Entry 8YQU (electron microscopy, 2.85 A resolution); this record covers chains A and B of the 9 polymer chains in the assembly.

[Chain A]
Molecule: DNA-directed RNA polymerase subunit
Source organism: African swine fever virus
Notes: EC 2.7.7.6
UniProtKB: A0A3S7XUW7 (A0A3S7XUW7_ASF); residues 1-1450 here = UniProt positions 1-1450
Chain sequence (1450 residues; each row starts with the number of its first residue):
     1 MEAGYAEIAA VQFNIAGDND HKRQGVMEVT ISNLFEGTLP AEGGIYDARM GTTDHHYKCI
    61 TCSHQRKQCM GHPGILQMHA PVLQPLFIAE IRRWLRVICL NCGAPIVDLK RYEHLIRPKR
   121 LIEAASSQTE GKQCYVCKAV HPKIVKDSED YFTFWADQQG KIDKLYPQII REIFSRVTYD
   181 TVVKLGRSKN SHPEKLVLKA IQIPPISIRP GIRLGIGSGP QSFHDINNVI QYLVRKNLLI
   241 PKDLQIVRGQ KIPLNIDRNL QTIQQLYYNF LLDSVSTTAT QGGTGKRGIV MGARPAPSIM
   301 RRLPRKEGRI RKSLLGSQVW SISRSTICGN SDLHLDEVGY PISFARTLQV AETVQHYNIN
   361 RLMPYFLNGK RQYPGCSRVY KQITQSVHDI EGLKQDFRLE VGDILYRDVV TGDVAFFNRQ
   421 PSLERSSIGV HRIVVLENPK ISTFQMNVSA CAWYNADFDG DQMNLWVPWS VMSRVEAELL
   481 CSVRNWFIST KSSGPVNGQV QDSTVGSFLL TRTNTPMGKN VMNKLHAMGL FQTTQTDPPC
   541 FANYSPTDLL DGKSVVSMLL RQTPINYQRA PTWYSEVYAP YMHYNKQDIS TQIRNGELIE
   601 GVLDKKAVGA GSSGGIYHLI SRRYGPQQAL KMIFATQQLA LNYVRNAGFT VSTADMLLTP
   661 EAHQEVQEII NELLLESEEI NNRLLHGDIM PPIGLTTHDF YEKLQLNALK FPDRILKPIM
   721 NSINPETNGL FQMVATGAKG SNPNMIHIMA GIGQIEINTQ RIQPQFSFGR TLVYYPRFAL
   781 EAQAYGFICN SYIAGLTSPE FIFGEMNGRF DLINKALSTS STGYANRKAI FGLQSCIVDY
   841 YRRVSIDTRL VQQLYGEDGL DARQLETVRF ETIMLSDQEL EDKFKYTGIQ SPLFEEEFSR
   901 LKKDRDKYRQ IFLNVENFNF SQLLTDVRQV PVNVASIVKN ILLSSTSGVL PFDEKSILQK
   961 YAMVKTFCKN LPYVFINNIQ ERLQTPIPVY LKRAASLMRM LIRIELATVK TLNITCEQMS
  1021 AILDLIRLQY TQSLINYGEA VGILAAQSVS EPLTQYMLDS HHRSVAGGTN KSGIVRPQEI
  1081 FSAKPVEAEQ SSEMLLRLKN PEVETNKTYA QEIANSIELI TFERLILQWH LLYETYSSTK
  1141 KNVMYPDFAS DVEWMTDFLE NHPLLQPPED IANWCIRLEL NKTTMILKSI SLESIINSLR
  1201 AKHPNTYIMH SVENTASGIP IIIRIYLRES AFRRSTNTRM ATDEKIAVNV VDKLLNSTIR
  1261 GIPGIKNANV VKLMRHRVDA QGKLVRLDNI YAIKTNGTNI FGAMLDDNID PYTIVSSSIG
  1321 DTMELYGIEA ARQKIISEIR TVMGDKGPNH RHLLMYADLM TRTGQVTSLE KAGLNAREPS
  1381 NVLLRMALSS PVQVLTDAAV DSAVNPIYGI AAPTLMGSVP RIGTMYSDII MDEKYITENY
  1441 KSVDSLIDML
Unresolved in the structure: 1, 212-224, 276-296, 1443-1450
Bound ions: Zn2+ site 1: Cys59, Cys62, Cys69, His72; Zn2+ site 2: Cys99, Cys102, Cys134, Cys137; Mg2+: Asp457, Asp459, Asp461

[Chain B]
Molecule: DNA-directed RNA polymerase subunit beta
Source organism: African swine fever virus
Notes: EC 2.7.7.6
UniProtKB: A0A2X0RU95 (A0A2X0RU95_ASF); residue numbers follow UniProt; this construct covers 1-1242
Chain sequence (1242 residues; numbered 1 to 1242; the number before each row is that of its first residue):
     1 MEPLRPQITY GPIETVDNEE LTEADMLSFI SAAVNSTGLI GYNIKSFDDL MDNGIPQIVK
    61 QMFNVDITYK DQRDHTEIDK LRESVQIQFN FTDVNIERPQ HRNYSQGNKI NLLPNKARLC
   121 GLSYSGPVNL AAEVILTAHY SNGRQEVKRA SIPPFQVSTF PIMRGSNRCH THHLSKTAKK
   181 EIGEDPNEPG GYFIARGGEW VVDLLENIRF NTLHIHYHTM QQGNNEIIRG EFISQPGGAF
   241 ENSSQIIIRY MTTGAITIEI NSTKFSKLRI PWYLIFRMFG MTGDDSIIEQ VVFDLESNSL
   301 VNTFMIEILE KSIHVLDPIF QPVQHELNRE KIIQFLSEKV SKFVSNPSAY KSDENAVQYL
   361 NERQLTILDK ILLPHMGQTA DTRVRKLRFL GLLIHKILLV IMNVFPPTDR DSYRTKRVHG
   421 SGVSLAKAFK AIFNTSVIAP IINGFKELLK QTAFEELTQR NIIEAFSAAL SKNTASDLNR
   481 SMEQSIISGN KTIMVRQRPI VNRVSTQSLE RKNLLNTISA LRTVNTHNTT NASKQTERAD
   541 MMRRVHASYP GYICVAQSAD TGEKVGMSKQ LAITANVCTA GEVLSLKQRL LSDPAIQQLA
   601 DVSNKDIVRK GLARVFINGE WIGCCTNAFE LAQRYRMLRR EGKVVHPHTT IYWDSMVDEV
   661 EFWLDVGRLT RPLLIVDNNI EKYNQACYKA AEARKKGDKD WEKHKIPFIQ NTRFTPQMAK
   721 DILAGTLTLE DLVAQGICEF ITPEEAENCL VAFSIIELRK HKHDVTRRFT HVDVPQAILG
   781 LAALVSPYAN CTQPARVTYE TNQGRQTGGW YCFSWPYRVD MNRFFQFYNE MPLVKTIAHN
   841 YVIPNGLNTI VAYMIYGGYN QEDSVIVSQS FIDRGGFAGT FYREEKVELE SDIESFGKPD
   901 PLITKNLKPG ANYEKLVDGF VPVGTVVKKG DIIIGKVAKI RGEKDELNKY IDRSVMYGFD
   961 EPAVVDAVMR PHGPNDEIFG LMRLRYERNL NIGDKMSSRS GNKGIAALAL PTSDMPFTED
  1021 GLQPDLIVNP HSHPSRMTNG QMIETTVGLA NALQGVVTDG TAFLPINVQL LSERLAQEGL
  1081 RFNGCQKMFN GQTGEYFDAA IFIGPTYHQR LQKFVLDDRY AVASYGPTDA LTGQPLDGKR
  1141 SHGGLRLGEM EHWVLTAQGA MQTIIEKSHD DSDGCISYIC RNCGEPAIYN ASHPIYKCMN
  1201 CDVQADIGMV DSRRSSIVFQ HEMRAANVNI TSVLSPRVFQ PA
Unresolved in the structure: 1-3, 219-224, 490-503, 529-532, 941-948
Bound ions: Zn2+: Cys1180, Cys1183, Cys1198, Cys1201

[Chain A / chain B interface]
Pairs across the interface (392):
  Glu2(A) - Tyr1189(B)  hydrogen bond (backbone-side chain)
  Ala3(A) - Tyr1178(B)  hydrophobic
  Ala3(A) - Ile1207(B)
  Ala3(A) - Met1209(B)
  Gly4(A) - Ile1207(B)
  Gly4(A) - Gly1208(B)
  Gly4(A) - Met1209(B)  hydrogen bond (backbone-backbone)
  Tyr5(A) - Met1209(B)
  Tyr5(A) - Asp1211(B)
  Ala6(A) - Arg1181(B)
  Ala6(A) - Met1209(B)  hydrogen bond (backbone-backbone)
  Ala6(A) - Val1210(B)
  Ala6(A) - Leu1234(B)  hydrophobic
  Glu7(A) - Leu1234(B)
  Glu7(A) - Ser1235(B)  hydrogen bond (backbone-backbone)
  Ile8(A) - Ile1179(B)  hydrophobic
  Ile8(A) - Val1233(B)
  Ile8(A) - Leu1234(B)  hydrophobic
  Ala9(A) - Val1233(B)  hydrogen bond (backbone-backbone)
  Ala9(A) - Ser1235(B)
  Ala10(A) - Ser1232(B)
  Ala10(A) - Val1233(B)  hydrogen bond (backbone-backbone)
  Val11(A) - Thr1231(B)
  Gln12(A) - Asn1229(B)
  Gln12(A) - Ile1230(B)
  Gln12(A) - Thr1231(B)  hydrogen bond (backbone-backbone)
  Phe13(A) - Asn1229(B)
  Phe13(A) - Ile1230(B)  hydrophobic
  Asn14(A) - Val1228(B)
  Asn14(A) - Asn1229(B)  hydrogen bond (backbone-backbone)
  Ile15(A) - Asn1227(B)
  Ala16(A) - Asn1227(B)  hydrogen bond (backbone-backbone)
  Asp20(A) - Asn1229(B)
  His21(A) - Asn1227(B)
  Arg23(A) - Met1199(B)
  Gln24(A) - Glu1185(B)  hydrogen bond
  Gln24(A) - Met1199(B)
  Gln24(A) - Asn1200(B)
  Gln24(A) - Asn1229(B)  hydrogen bond
  Gly25(A) - Met1199(B)
  Val26(A) - Met1199(B)  hydrophobic
  Thr61(A) - Ile1188(B)
  Thr61(A) - Ile1195(B)
  Cys62(A) - Ile1188(B)  hydrophobic
  Cys62(A) - Asn1190(B)  hydrogen bond (backbone-side chain)
  Cys62(A) - Ile1195(B)
  Ser63(A) - Asn1190(B)  hydrogen bond
  Ser63(A) - His1193(B)  hydrogen bond
  Ser63(A) - Ile1195(B)
  His64(A) - Tyr1189(B)  hydrogen bond (side chain-backbone)
  His64(A) - Asn1190(B)
  Arg66(A) - Asp1129(B)  hydrogen bond (side chain-backbone)
  Arg66(A) - Ala1130(B)  hydrogen bond (side chain-backbone)
  Lys67(A) - Arg1214(B)  hydrogen bond (backbone-side chain)
  Cys69(A) - Arg1214(B)  hydrogen bond (backbone-side chain)
  Met70(A) - Cys1175(B)  hydrophobic
  Met70(A) - Arg1214(B)  hydrogen bond
  Met70(A) - Ile1217(B)  hydrophobic
  Met70(A) - His1221(B)
  Gly71(A) - His1221(B)
  Gln84(A) - Asn1227(B)
  Leu86(A) - Ala1226(B)
  Phe87(A) - Asn1227(B)
  Leu198(A) - Asn1227(B)
  Gln202(A) - Arg1224(B)
  Gln202(A) - Ala1225(B)
  Pro205(A) - His1221(B)
  Ser207(A) - Leu1131(B)
  Ser207(A) - Arg1214(B)
  Ile208(A) - Leu1131(B)
  Ile208(A) - Val1218(B)
  Ile208(A) - His1221(B)
  Ile208(A) - Glu1222(B)
  Tyr267(A) - Asn1227(B)  hydrogen bond
  Leu271(A) - Ala1225(B)
  Leu271(A) - Asn1227(B)
  Ile299(A) - Glu1222(B)
  Met300(A) - Glu1222(B)
  Met300(A) - Ala1226(B)  hydrophobic
  Arg302(A) - Leu1131(B)
  Arg302(A) - Glu1222(B)  salt bridge
  Leu303(A) - Glu1222(B)
  Arg309(A) - Leu1131(B)
  Arg309(A) - Thr1132(B)
  Arg309(A) - Val1218(B)
  Arg309(A) - Phe1219(B)
  Arg309(A) - Glu1222(B)  salt bridge
  Ile310(A) - Phe1219(B)  hydrophobic
  Arg311(A) - Arg1146(B)  hydrogen bond (backbone-side chain)
  Arg311(A) - Glu1149(B)  salt bridge
  Lys312(A) - Asp1137(B)  salt bridge
  Lys312(A) - Arg1146(B)  hydrogen bond (backbone-side chain)
  Ser313(A) - Thr1132(B)
  Ser313(A) - Gln1134(B)  hydrogen bond (backbone-side chain)
  Ser313(A) - Arg1213(B)  hydrogen bond (backbone-side chain)
  Ser313(A) - Ser1215(B)
  Leu314(A) - Arg1213(B)  hydrogen bond (backbone-side chain)
  Leu314(A) - Ser1215(B)
  Leu314(A) - Ser1216(B)
  Leu314(A) - Phe1219(B)  hydrophobic
  Leu315(A) - Gly1148(B)
  Leu315(A) - Glu1149(B)
  Leu315(A) - His1152(B)  hydrogen bond (backbone-side chain)
  Gly316(A) - Arg1146(B)
  Gly316(A) - Leu1147(B)
  Gly316(A) - Gly1148(B)
  Gly316(A) - Arg1213(B)
  Ser317(A) - Arg1146(B)
  Ser317(A) - Leu1147(B)  hydrogen bond (backbone-backbone)
  Ser317(A) - Ser1168(B)
  Ser317(A) - Ser1172(B)  hydrogen bond
  Ser317(A) - Arg1213(B)
  Gln318(A) - Gln1134(B)
  Gln318(A) - Pro1135(B)
  Gln318(A) - Leu1136(B)  hydrogen bond (side chain-backbone)
  Gln318(A) - Asp1137(B)
  Gln318(A) - Gly1144(B)  hydrogen bond (side chain-backbone)
  Gln318(A) - Leu1145(B)
  Gln318(A) - Arg1146(B)
  Gln318(A) - Ser1172(B)  hydrogen bond (backbone-side chain)
  Val319(A) - Gly1144(B)
  Val319(A) - Leu1145(B)  hydrogen bond (backbone-backbone)
  Val319(A) - Leu1147(B)  hydrophobic
  Val319(A) - Lys1167(B)
  Val319(A) - Asp1171(B)
  Trp320(A) - Val1122(B)  hydrophobic
  Trp320(A) - Ala1123(B)
  Trp320(A) - Ser1124(B)
  Trp320(A) - Gly1126(B)
  Trp320(A) - Pro1127(B)
  Trp320(A) - Pro1135(B)
  Trp320(A) - His1142(B)
  Trp320(A) - Gly1143(B)
  Trp320(A) - Gly1144(B)
  Trp320(A) - Lys1167(B)  hydrogen bond (backbone-side chain)
  Trp320(A) - Asp1171(B)  hydrogen bond (backbone-backbone)
  Ser321(A) - Ala1123(B)  hydrogen bond (backbone-backbone)
  Ser321(A) - Ser1124(B)
  Ser321(A) - Lys1167(B)  hydrogen bond (backbone-side chain)
  Ile322(A) - Ala1121(B)
  Ile322(A) - Val1122(B)
  Ile322(A) - Leu1145(B)  hydrophobic
  Ser323(A) - Tyr1120(B)
  Ser323(A) - Ala1121(B)
  Ser323(A) - Leu1145(B)
  Arg324(A) - Arg1119(B)
  Arg324(A) - Tyr1120(B)  hydrogen bond (backbone-backbone)
  Arg324(A) - Leu1145(B)
  Ser325(A) - Val1115(B)
  Ser325(A) - Arg1119(B)
  Thr326(A) - Val1115(B)
  Cys328(A) - Ile992(B)  hydrophobic
  Cys328(A) - Ala1007(B)  hydrophobic
  Asn330(A) - Tyr859(B)
  Ser331(A) - Gly857(B)  hydrogen bond (side chain-backbone)
  Ser331(A) - Gly858(B)
  Ser331(A) - Tyr859(B)
  Asp332(A) - Tyr859(B)  hydrogen bond
  Phe344(A) - Arg1119(B)
  Phe344(A) - Tyr1120(B)
  Phe344(A) - Ala1121(B)  hydrophobic
  Thr347(A) - Ala1121(B)
  Thr347(A) - Val1122(B)
  Arg378(A) - Ser1124(B)  hydrogen bond
  Arg378(A) - Tyr1125(B)
  Phe416(A) - Thr1163(B)
  Asn418(A) - Glu1151(B)
  Gln420(A) - Arg1146(B)
  Gln420(A) - Glu1151(B)  hydrogen bond
  Pro421(A) - Met1150(B)  hydrophobic
  Ser422(A) - Met1150(B)
  Ser422(A) - Glu1151(B)  hydrogen bond
  Ser422(A) - Val1154(B)
  Leu423(A) - Met1150(B)  hydrophobic
  Glu424(A) - Val1154(B)
  Arg425(A) - Val1154(B)
  Arg425(A) - Ala1157(B)  hydrogen bond (side chain-backbone)
  Arg425(A) - Gln1158(B)  hydrogen bond (backbone-side chain)
  Ile428(A) - Glu1151(B)
  Ile428(A) - Val1154(B)  hydrophobic
  Ile428(A) - Gln1158(B)  hydrogen bond (backbone-side chain)
  Lys440(A) - Gln869(B)
  Ile441(A) - Ile992(B)  hydrophobic
  Ser442(A) - Val1115(B)
  Ser442(A) - Leu1116(B)
  Ser442(A) - Arg1119(B)
  Thr443(A) - Ile992(B)
  Thr443(A) - Gly993(B)
  Thr443(A) - Val1115(B)
  Val448(A) - Gln861(B)
  Val448(A) - Glu862(B)
  Asp457(A) - Glu862(B)
  Phe458(A) - Gln861(B)
  Phe458(A) - Glu862(B)  hydrogen bond (backbone-backbone)
  Phe458(A) - Asp863(B)
  Phe458(A) - Ser864(B)
  Phe458(A) - Ile1005(B)
  Asp459(A) - Asp863(B)
  Asp459(A) - Lys995(B)
  Asp459(A) - Lys1003(B)
  Asp459(A) - Ile1005(B)
  Gly460(A) - Lys995(B)
  Gly460(A) - Ile1005(B)
  Gln462(A) - Asp1118(B)
  Asn464(A) - Leu1145(B)
  Trp466(A) - Leu1147(B)  hydrophobic
  Trp466(A) - Lys1167(B)
  Pro468(A) - Glu1166(B)
  Trp469(A) - Glu1166(B)  hydrogen bond (backbone-side chain)
  Trp469(A) - Asp1171(B)  hydrogen bond
  Ser470(A) - Glu1166(B)  hydrogen bond (backbone-side chain)
  Met472(A) - Gln1162(B)
  Ser473(A) - Gln1162(B)
  Ser473(A) - Thr1163(B)  hydrogen bond
  Ser473(A) - Glu1166(B)  hydrogen bond
  Glu476(A) - Gly1159(B)
  Glu476(A) - Ala1160(B)
  Glu476(A) - Met1161(B)  hydrogen bond (side chain-backbone)
  Glu476(A) - Gln1162(B)  hydrogen bond (side chain-backbone)
  Glu476(A) - Thr1163(B)
  Cys481(A) - Gln1158(B)  hydrogen bond
  Cys481(A) - Ala1160(B)  hydrophobic
  Trp486(A) - Gln1158(B)
  Val500(A) - Gln861(B)
  Gln501(A) - Glu862(B)  hydrogen bond
  Gln501(A) - His1031(B)  hydrogen bond (backbone-side chain)
  Asp502(A) - Ile855(B)
  Asp502(A) - Gln861(B)
  Asp502(A) - Asn1029(B)
  Asp502(A) - His1031(B)  salt bridge
  Val505(A) - His1031(B)
  His526(A) - Glu1095(B)  salt bridge
  Gln637(A) - Gln861(B)
  Leu641(A) - Gly857(B)
  Leu641(A) - Gly858(B)
  Val644(A) - Ile855(B)  hydrophobic
  Val644(A) - Phe1097(B)
  Arg645(A) - Gly857(B)
  Arg645(A) - Asn1090(B)  hydrogen bond (backbone-side chain)
  Arg645(A) - Gln1092(B)
  Arg645(A) - Phe1097(B)
  Asn646(A) - Glu1095(B)  hydrogen bond
  Asn646(A) - Tyr1096(B)
  Asn646(A) - Phe1097(B)
  Asn646(A) - Asp1098(B)  hydrogen bond (backbone-backbone)
  Ala647(A) - Asp1098(B)  hydrogen bond (backbone-backbone)
  Ala647(A) - Ala1099(B)
  Gly648(A) - Phe1097(B)
  Phe649(A) - Tyr853(B)
  Phe649(A) - Met854(B)
  Phe649(A) - Ile855(B)  hydrogen bond (backbone-backbone)
  Phe649(A) - Pro1030(B)  hydrophobic
  Phe649(A) - His1031(B)
  Thr650(A) - Tyr853(B)  hydrogen bond (side chain-backbone)
  Thr650(A) - Ala1100(B)
  Thr650(A) - Ile1101(B)
  Thr650(A) - Phe1102(B)  hydrogen bond (side chain-backbone)
  Val651(A) - Tyr853(B)
  Val651(A) - Pro1030(B)  hydrophobic
  Val651(A) - Met1042(B)
  Val651(A) - Phe1102(B)
  Ser652(A) - Met1042(B)
  Ser652(A) - Asn1083(B)
  Ser652(A) - Cys1085(B)
  Ser652(A) - Phe1102(B)
  Thr653(A) - Met1042(B)  hydrogen bond (side chain-backbone)
  Thr653(A) - Thr1046(B)  hydrogen bond
  Thr653(A) - Val1068(B)
  Thr653(A) - Phe1102(B)
  Ala654(A) - Asn1083(B)
  Met656(A) - His1033(B)
  Met656(A) - Asn1039(B)  hydrogen bond
  Met656(A) - Met1042(B)  hydrophobic
  Leu657(A) - Val1068(B)  hydrophobic
  Leu657(A) - Gln1069(B)
  Leu730(A) - Pro1034(B)  hydrophobic
  Met733(A) - Pro1030(B)
  Met733(A) - His1031(B)
  Met733(A) - Pro1034(B)  hydrophobic
  Ala738(A) - His1031(B)
  Lys739(A) - His1031(B)
  Lys739(A) - Pro1034(B)
  Lys739(A) - Ser1035(B)
  Asn744(A) - Pro1034(B)
  Asn744(A) - Met1037(B)
  His747(A) - Met1037(B)
  Ile748(A) - His1033(B)
  Ile748(A) - Met1037(B)  hydrophobic
  Ile748(A) - Asn1039(B)
  Gln765(A) - His546(B)
  Phe766(A) - Ala547(B)
  Phe766(A) - Ala746(B)
  Ser767(A) - Glu747(B)
  Arg770(A) - Ala746(B)
  Arg770(A) - Glu747(B)
  Arg770(A) - Cys749(B)  hydrogen bond (side chain-backbone)
  Arg770(A) - Leu750(B)
  Thr771(A) - Ala547(B)
  Leu772(A) - Ala547(B)
  Leu772(A) - Pro550(B)  hydrophobic
  Val773(A) - Ala746(B)
  Val773(A) - Cys749(B)
  Val773(A) - Leu750(B)
  Val773(A) - Val751(B)  hydrogen bond (backbone-backbone)
  Tyr774(A) - Leu750(B)
  Tyr774(A) - Val751(B)
  Tyr774(A) - Phe753(B)  hydrophobic
  Tyr774(A) - Asp773(B)  hydrogen bond
  Tyr774(A) - Ile778(B)
  Tyr775(A) - Leu750(B)
  Pro776(A) - Leu750(B)
  Pro776(A) - Arg767(B)
  Glu781(A) - Arg767(B)  salt bridge
  Tyr792(A) - Cys791(B)
  Tyr792(A) - Thr792(B)
  Tyr792(A) - Gln793(B)
  Tyr792(A) - Pro794(B)
  Tyr792(A) - Met1037(B)  hydrophobic
  Tyr792(A) - Asn1039(B)
  Ile793(A) - Val1068(B)
  Gly795(A) - Cys791(B)
  Leu796(A) - Asn790(B)  hydrogen bond (backbone-side chain)
  Leu796(A) - Phe1063(B)
  Thr797(A) - Phe753(B)
  Thr797(A) - Phe1063(B)
  Ser798(A) - Pro775(B)
  Pro799(A) - Phe753(B)
  Phe801(A) - Leu779(B)  hydrophobic
  Phe801(A) - Ala789(B)
  Phe801(A) - Val797(B)  hydrophobic
  Phe801(A) - Phe1063(B)  hydrophobic
  Ile802(A) - Pro550(B)  hydrophobic
  Ile802(A) - Ile778(B)  hydrophobic
  Gly804(A) - Pro794(B)
  Glu805(A) - Val545(B)
  Glu805(A) - Val555(B)
  Glu805(A) - Ala556(B)
  Glu805(A) - Pro794(B)
  Glu805(A) - Thr798(B)
  Met806(A) - Val545(B)  hydrophobic
  Arg809(A) - Arg543(B)  hydrogen bond (side chain-backbone)
  Arg809(A) - Arg544(B)
  Arg809(A) - Val545(B)
  Arg809(A) - Val555(B)  hydrogen bond (side chain-backbone)
  Arg809(A) - Ala556(B)
  Arg809(A) - Ser558(B)
  Arg809(A) - Gly566(B)
  Phe810(A) - Arg544(B)
  Leu812(A) - Val565(B)  hydrophobic
  Leu812(A) - Thr798(B)
  Leu812(A) - Tyr799(B)
  Ile813(A) - Asp540(B)
  Ile813(A) - Arg543(B)
  Ile813(A) - Arg544(B)
  Ala816(A) - Gly562(B)
  Asn826(A) - Met1150(B)
  Arg827(A) - Glu1149(B)  salt bridge
  Arg827(A) - Trp1153(B)
  Ile830(A) - Trp1153(B)  hydrophobic
  Phe831(A) - Glu1149(B)
  Phe831(A) - Trp1153(B)  hydrophobic
  Ile1043(A) - Trp1153(B)
  Ile1043(A) - Thr1156(B)
  Ile1043(A) - Ala1157(B)  hydrophobic
  Leu1044(A) - Ala1157(B)  hydrophobic
  Gln1047(A) - Trp1153(B)
  Gln1047(A) - Val1154(B)
  Gln1047(A) - Ala1157(B)
  Met1386(A) - Phe1219(B)  hydrophobic
  Leu1395(A) - Met1223(B)  hydrophobic
  Leu1395(A) - Val1228(B)  hydrophobic
  Ile1410(A) - Thr1156(B)
  Leu1415(A) - Ser1216(B)  hydrogen bond (backbone-side chain)
  Leu1415(A) - Phe1219(B)
  Met1416(A) - Ser1212(B)
  Met1416(A) - Ser1216(B)  hydrogen bond (backbone-side chain)
  Met1416(A) - Gln1220(B)
  Gly1417(A) - His1169(B)  hydrogen bond (backbone-side chain)
  Gly1417(A) - Asp1211(B)
  Gly1417(A) - Ser1212(B)
  Gly1417(A) - Arg1213(B)
  Gly1417(A) - Ser1216(B)  hydrogen bond (backbone-side chain)
  Ser1418(A) - Asp1211(B)
  Val1419(A) - Ile1165(B)  hydrophobic
  Val1419(A) - His1169(B)
  Pro1420(A) - Met1161(B)
  Ile1422(A) - Thr1156(B)
  Ile1422(A) - Met1161(B)
  Thr1424(A) - Gly1159(B)
  Thr1424(A) - Met1161(B)
  Met1425(A) - Met1161(B)  hydrophobic
  Met1425(A) - Gln1162(B)
Interface residues without a listed pair, chain A (197 interface residues in all): His72, Pro85, Pro204, Pro210, Ile327, Gly329, Ser343, Leu348, Ser426, Gln445, Cys451, Ala456, Leu480, Leu658, Pro660, Phe768, Arg777, Gly808, Leu817, Glu1039, Ala1040, Asp1147, Leu1383, Ala1399, Gly1423
Interface residues without a listed pair, chain B (188 interface residues in all): Asn298, Asp409, Ser548, Gln557, Asp560, Ser655, Met656, Arg671, Ala752, Ala795, Asn860, Gly1004, Ala1006, Ile1043, Ser1072, Phe1082, Thr1128, Gly1138, Leu1155, Ile1164, Asp1170, Ile1176, Ser1192, Tyr1196

[Summary]
Chain A and chain B form an interface of 197 and 188 residues respectively; the contacts include 77 hydrogen
bonds and 8 salt bridges. Among the polar pairs are Arg302(A)-Glu1222(B), Arg309(A)-Glu1222(B) and
Arg311(A)-Glu1149(B). Cys59(A), Cys62(A), Cys69(A) and His72(A) coordinate Zn2+ site 1.
Chain A is DNA-directed RNA polymerase subunit and chain B is DNA-directed RNA polymerase subunit beta, both
from African swine fever virus; the structure, African swine fever virus RNA Polymerase-M1249L complex1, was
determined by electron microscopy (same publication as 8YQT, 8YQV, 8YQW, 8YQX, 8YQY and 8YQZ).
